PDB entry 7R1D | electron microscopy, 3.50 A resolution | chains C and B of the 3 polymer chains in the assembly

== Chain C ==
Molecule: Protein lin-9 homolog
From: Homo sapiens
UniProtKB: Q5TKA1 (LIN9_HUMAN); residue numbers follow UniProt; this construct covers 1-542
Sequence (542 residues; numbered 1 to 542; the number before each row is that of its first residue):
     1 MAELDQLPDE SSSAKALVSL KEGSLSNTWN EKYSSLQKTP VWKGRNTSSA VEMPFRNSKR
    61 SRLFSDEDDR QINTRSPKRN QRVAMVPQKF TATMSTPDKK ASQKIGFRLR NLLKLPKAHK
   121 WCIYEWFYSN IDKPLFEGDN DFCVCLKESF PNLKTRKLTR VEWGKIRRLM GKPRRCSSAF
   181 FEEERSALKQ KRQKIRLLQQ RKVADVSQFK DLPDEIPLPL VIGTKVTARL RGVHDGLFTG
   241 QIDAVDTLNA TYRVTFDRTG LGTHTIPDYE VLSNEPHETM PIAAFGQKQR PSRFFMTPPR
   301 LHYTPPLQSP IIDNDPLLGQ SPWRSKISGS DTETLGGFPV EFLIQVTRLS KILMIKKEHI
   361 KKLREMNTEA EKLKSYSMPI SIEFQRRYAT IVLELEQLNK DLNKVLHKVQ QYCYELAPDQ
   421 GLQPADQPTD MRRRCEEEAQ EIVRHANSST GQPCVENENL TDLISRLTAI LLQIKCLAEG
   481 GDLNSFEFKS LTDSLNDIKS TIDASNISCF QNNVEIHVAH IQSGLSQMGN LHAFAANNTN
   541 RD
Not modelled in the structure: 1-94, 287-542
Swiss-Prot annotation at these positions:
  - modified residue: Ala2 (N-acetylalanine), Ser65 (Phosphoserine), Ser95 (Phosphoserine), Thr96 (Phosphothreonine), Thr304 (Phosphothreonine), Ser309 (Phosphoserine), Ser321 (Phosphoserine)
  - cross-link: Lys21 (Glycyl lysine isopeptide (Lys-Gly) (interchain with G-Cter in SUMO2))

== Chain B ==
Molecule: Protein lin-37 homolog
From: Homo sapiens
UniProtKB: Q96GY3 (LIN37_HUMAN); residues 1-246 here = UniProt positions 1-246
Sequence (255 residues; each row starts with the number of its first residue):
     1 MFPVKVKVEK SELEMAKARN QLDAVLQCLL EKSHMDRERL DEEAGKTPSD THNKDCSIAA
    61 TGKRPSARFP HQRRKKRREM DDGLAEGGPQ RSNTYVIKLF DRSVDLAQFS ENTPLYPICR
   121 AWMRNSPSVR ERECSPSSPL PPLPEDEEGS EVTNSKSRDV YKLPPPTPPG PPGDACRSRI
   181 PSPLQPEMQG TPDDEPSEPE PSPSTLIYRN MQRWKRIRQR WKEASHRNQL RYSESMKILR
   241 EMYERQGSAL EVLFQ
Not modelled in the structure: 1-83, 88-90, 143-255
Sequence notes: expression tag (247-255)

== Chain C / chain B interface ==
Contacting residue pairs (36):
  Asp98(C) with Ser92(B)
  Ser102(C) with Tyr95(B); Leu106(B)
  Gln103(C) with Tyr95(B)
  Lys104(C) with Glu111(B)
  Ile105(C) with Leu106(B), hydrophobic; Ser110(B); Glu111(B); Ile118(B), hydrophobic
  Gly106(C) with Ile97(B); Leu106(B)
  Arg108(C) with Glu111(B), salt bridge; Thr113(B), hydrogen bond (side chain-backbone); Ile118(B)
  Leu109(C) with Ile118(B), hydrophobic; Trp122(B)
  Arg110(C) with Leu99(B)
  Leu112(C) with Leu115(B), hydrophobic; Cys119(B), hydrophobic
  Leu113(C) with Phe100(B), hydrophobic
  Cys122(C) with Cys119(B), hydrophobic; Met123(B), hydrophobic
  Glu125(C) with Tyr116(B), hydrogen bond
  Trp126(C) with Tyr116(B), hydrophobic; Cys119(B), hydrophobic; Arg120(B); Met123(B), hydrophobic
  Pro151(C) with Pro142(B)
  Leu153(C) with Pro142(B)
  Lys154(C) with Pro141(B); Pro142(B)
  Arg156(C) with Leu140(B)
  Leu237(C) with Arg102(B)
  Phe238(C) with Asp101(B)
  Arg258(C) with Asp101(B)
  Asn274(C) with Asn125(B)
Interface residues without a listed pair, chain C (28 interface residues in all): Lys99, Ala101, His119, Trp121, Ile123, Thr239
Interface residues without a listed pair, chain B (25 interface residues in all): Val104, Phe109, Arg124
From the paper, about this interface:
  - pairs named by the authors: Arg108(C)-Glu111(B)

== Overview ==
Chain C and chain B form an interface of 28 and 25 residues respectively; the contacts include 2 hydrogen
bonds and 1 salt bridge. Polar contacts include Arg108(C)-Glu111(B), Arg108(C)-Thr113(B) and
Glu125(C)-Tyr116(B). The authors report a contact between Arg108(C) and Glu111(B).
Here chain C is Protein lin-9 homolog and chain B is Protein lin-37 homolog, both from Homo sapiens. Entry
7R1D (Structure of MuvB complex) was determined by electron microscopy.
